PDB entry 2V0Y | X-ray diffraction, 2.00 A resolution | chain A

Chain A:
Name: Tryptophanase
Organism: Escherichia coli
Notes: EC 4.1.99.1
Reference sequence: P0A853 (TNAA_ECOLI); residues 5-471 here = UniProt positions 5-471
Sequence (467 residues; numbered 5 to 471; the number before each row is that of its first residue):
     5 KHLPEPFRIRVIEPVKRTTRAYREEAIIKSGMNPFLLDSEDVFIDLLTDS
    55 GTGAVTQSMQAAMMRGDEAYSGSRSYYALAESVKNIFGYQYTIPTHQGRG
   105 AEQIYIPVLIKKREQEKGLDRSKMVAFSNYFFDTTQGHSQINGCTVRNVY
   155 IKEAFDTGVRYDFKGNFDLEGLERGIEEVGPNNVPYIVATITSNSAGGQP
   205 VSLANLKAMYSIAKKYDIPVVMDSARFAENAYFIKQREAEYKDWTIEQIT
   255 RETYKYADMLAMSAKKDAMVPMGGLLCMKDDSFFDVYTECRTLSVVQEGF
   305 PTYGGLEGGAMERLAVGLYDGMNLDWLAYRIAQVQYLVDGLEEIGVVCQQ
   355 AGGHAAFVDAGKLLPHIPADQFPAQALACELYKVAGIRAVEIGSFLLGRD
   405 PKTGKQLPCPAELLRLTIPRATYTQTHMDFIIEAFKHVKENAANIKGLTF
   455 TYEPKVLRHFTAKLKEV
Sequence notes: engineered mutation S298 (Cys in P0A853)
Modified positions: C352 (s,s-(2-hydroxyethyl)thiocysteine; CME)
From the paper describing this entry:
  - mutagenesis - Y74F: decreased catalytic activity
  - mutagenesis - W330F: decreased catalytic activity on incubation at 2 degC
  - conformationally variable residues (loop rearrangement): R295 to L310
  - self-association interface (contacts with another copy of this molecule): R12 to E17, A58 to T60
  - mutagenesis - W330F: decreased stability in response to upon cooling

Overview:
The paper reports that Y74F reduces catalytic activity; conformational variability at R295.
Chain A is Tryptophanase (Escherichia coli); the structure, Crystal structure of apo C298S tryptophanase from
E.coli, was determined by X-ray diffraction (same publication as 2V1P).
